1D0M - chain A; structure by X-ray diffraction, 2.47 A resolution.

== Chain A ==
Protein: 35KD soluble lytic transglycosylase
Organism: Escherichia coli
Reference sequence: P41052 (MLTB_ECOLI); residues 40-361 here = UniProt positions 40-361
Sequence (322 residues; each row starts with the number of its first residue):
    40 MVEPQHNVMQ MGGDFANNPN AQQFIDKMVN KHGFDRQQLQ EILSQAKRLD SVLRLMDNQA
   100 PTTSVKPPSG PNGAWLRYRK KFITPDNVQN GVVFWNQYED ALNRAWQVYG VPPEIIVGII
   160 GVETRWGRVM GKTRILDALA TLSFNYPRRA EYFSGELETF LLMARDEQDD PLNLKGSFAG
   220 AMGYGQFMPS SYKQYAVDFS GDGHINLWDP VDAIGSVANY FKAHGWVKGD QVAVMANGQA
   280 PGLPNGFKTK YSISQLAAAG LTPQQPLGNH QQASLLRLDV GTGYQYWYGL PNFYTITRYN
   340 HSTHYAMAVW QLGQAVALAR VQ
Not modelled in the structure: 99-108
Differences from the reference sequence: engineered mutation Met40 (Leu in P41052), Val41 (Leu in P41052)
Metal / ion sites: Ca2+: Asp237, Ser239, Asp241, His243, Asp251
Residues lining bound ligands: bulgecin a (BLG; 4-O-(4-O-sulfonyl-N-acetylglucosamininyl)-5-methylhydroxy-L-proline-taurine): Gln98, Glu162, Arg188, Tyr191, Ser216, Phe217, Ala218, Ala220, Gly224, Gln225, Phe226, Met227, Ser230, Tyr259, Arg337, Tyr338, Asn339, His340, Tyr344
UniProt features mapped onto this chain:
  - active site: Glu162
What the authors report for this chain:
  - binding site for N-acetylglucosamine: Val161, Tyr344
  - binding site for 2-acetamido-2-deoxy-alpha-D-glucopyranose: Gln207
  - binding site for bulgecin a: Asn339
  - conformationally variable residues: Arg187, Arg188
  - mutagenesis - E162Q: abolished catalytic activity (citing earlier work)
  - catalytic residues: Ser216, Asn339 (proposed by the authors, not directly observed)

== Summary ==
Bound to chain A: bulgecin a. The Ca2+ site is built by Asp237, Ser239, Asp241, His243 and Asp251. Curated
annotation (UniProt) lists active-site residue Glu162. The paper reports catalytic residues Ser216 and Asn339;
E162Q abolishes catalytic activity.
Chain A is 35KD soluble lytic transglycosylase (Escherichia coli); the structure, The escherichia coli lytic
transglycosylase SLT35 in complex with bulgecin A and (GLCNAC)2, was determined by X-ray diffraction (same
publication as 1D0K and 1D0L).
